PDB entry 6S9I | X-ray diffraction, 2.60 A resolution | chains B and J

== Chain B ==
Name: U5 small nuclear ribonucleoprotein 200 kDa helicase
Organism: Homo sapiens
Notes: EC 3.6.4.13
UniProtKB: O75643 (U520_HUMAN); numbering as in UniProt (aligned over 394-2136)
Sequence (1747 residues; each row starts with the number of its first residue):
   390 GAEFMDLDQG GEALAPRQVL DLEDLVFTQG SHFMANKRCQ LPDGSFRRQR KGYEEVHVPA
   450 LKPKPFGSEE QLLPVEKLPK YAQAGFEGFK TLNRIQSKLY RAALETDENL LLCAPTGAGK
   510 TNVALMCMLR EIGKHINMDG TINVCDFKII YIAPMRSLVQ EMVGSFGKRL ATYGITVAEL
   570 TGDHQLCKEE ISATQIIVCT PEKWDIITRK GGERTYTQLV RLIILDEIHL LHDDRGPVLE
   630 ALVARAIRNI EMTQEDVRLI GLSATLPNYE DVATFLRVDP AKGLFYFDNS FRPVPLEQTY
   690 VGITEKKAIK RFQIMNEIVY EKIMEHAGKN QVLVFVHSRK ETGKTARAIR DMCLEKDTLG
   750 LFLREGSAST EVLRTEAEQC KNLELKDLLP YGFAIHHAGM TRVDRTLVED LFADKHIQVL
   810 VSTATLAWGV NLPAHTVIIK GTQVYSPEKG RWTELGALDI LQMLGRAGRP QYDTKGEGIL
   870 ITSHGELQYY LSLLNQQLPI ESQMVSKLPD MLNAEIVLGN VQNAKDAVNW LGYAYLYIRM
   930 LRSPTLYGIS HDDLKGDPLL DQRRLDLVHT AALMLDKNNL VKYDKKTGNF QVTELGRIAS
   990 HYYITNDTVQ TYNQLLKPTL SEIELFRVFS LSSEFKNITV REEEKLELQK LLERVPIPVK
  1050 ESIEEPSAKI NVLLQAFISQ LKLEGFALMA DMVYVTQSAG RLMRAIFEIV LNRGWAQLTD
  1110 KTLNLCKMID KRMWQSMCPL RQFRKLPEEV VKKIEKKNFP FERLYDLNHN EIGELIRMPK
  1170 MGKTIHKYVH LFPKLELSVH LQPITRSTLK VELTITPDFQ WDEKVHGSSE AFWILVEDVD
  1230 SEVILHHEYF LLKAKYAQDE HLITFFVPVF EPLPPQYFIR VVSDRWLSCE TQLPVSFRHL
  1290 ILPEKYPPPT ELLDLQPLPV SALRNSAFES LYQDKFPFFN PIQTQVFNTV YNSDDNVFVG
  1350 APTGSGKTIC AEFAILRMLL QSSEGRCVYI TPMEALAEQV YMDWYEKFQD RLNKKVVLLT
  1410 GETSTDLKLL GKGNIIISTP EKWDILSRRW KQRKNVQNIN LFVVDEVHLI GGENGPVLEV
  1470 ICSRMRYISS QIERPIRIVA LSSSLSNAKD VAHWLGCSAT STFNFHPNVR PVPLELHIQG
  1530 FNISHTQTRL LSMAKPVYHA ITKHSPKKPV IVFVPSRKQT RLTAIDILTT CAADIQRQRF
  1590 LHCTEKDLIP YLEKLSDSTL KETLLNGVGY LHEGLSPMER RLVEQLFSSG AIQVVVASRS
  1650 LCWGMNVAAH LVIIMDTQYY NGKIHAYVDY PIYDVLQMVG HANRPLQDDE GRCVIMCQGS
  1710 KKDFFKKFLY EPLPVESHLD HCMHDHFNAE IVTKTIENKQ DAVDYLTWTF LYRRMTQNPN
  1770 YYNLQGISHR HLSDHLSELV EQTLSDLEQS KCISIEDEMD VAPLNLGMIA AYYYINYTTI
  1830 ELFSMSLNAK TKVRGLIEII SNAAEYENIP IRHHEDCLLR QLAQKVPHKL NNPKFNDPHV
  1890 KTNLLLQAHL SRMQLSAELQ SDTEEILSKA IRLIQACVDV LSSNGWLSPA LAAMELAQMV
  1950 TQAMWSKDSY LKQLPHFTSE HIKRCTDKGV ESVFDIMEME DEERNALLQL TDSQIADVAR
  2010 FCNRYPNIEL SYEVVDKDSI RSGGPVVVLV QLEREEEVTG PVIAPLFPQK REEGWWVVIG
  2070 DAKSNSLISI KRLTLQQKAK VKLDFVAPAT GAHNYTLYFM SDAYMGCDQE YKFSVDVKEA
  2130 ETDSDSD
Not modelled in the structure: 390-402, 457-458, 749-757, 2126-2136
Cystine bridges: C534-C1866
Sequence notes: expression tag (390-393); engineered mutation C534 (Asp in O75643), C1866 (Asn in O75643)
Curated features (UniProtKB/Swiss-Prot):
  - motif: D615 to H618 (DEIH box), D1454 to H1457 (DEVH box)
  - binding site (ATP): A503 to T510, A1350 to T1357
  - modified residue: Y709 (Phosphotyrosine), K971 (N6-acetyllysine), T1428 (Phosphothreonine), T1765 (Phosphothreonine), S2002 (Phosphoserine), T2131 (Phosphothreonine), S2133 (Phosphoserine), S2135 (Phosphoserine)
  - natural variant: C502 (C502R: In RP33), A542 (A542V: In RP33), R681 (R681C: In RP33; R681H: In RP33), P682 (P682S: In RP33), V683 (V683L: In RP33; uncertain significance), Y689 (Y689C: In RP33), I698 (I698V: In RP33), Q885 (Q885E: In RP33), S1087 (S1087L: In RP33), R1090 (R1090L: In RP33), F1736 (F1736L: In a colorectal cancer sample), R1779 (R1779H: In RP33)
  - mutagenesis: R603 (R603A: Strongly decreases ATP-dependent RNA helicase activity), R637 (R637A: Strongly decreases ATP-dependent RNA helicase activity), K1544 (K1544A: Decreases ATP-dependent RNA helicase activity), H1548 (H1548A: Strongly decreases ATP-dependent RNA helicase activity), T1578 (T1578A: Decreases ATP-dependent RNA helicase activity)

== Chain J ==
Name: Pre-mRNA-processing-splicing factor 8
Organism: Homo sapiens
UniProtKB: Q6P2Q9 (PRP8_HUMAN); numbering as in UniProt (aligned over 2064-2320)
Sequence (263 residues; numbered 2058 to 2320; the number before each row is that of its first residue):
  2058 GPLGSMTQTF SSKTEWRVRA ISAANLHLRT NHIYVSSDDI KETGYTYILP KNVLKKFICI
  2118 SDLRAQIAGY LYGVSPPDNP QVKEIRCIVM VPQWGTHQTV HLPGQLPQHE YLKEMEPLGW
  2178 IHTQPNESPQ LSPQDVTTHA KIMADNPSWD GEKTIIITCS FTPGSCTLTA YKLTPSGYEW
  2238 GRQNTDKGNN PKGYLPSHYE RVQMLLSDRF LGFFMVPAQS SWNYNFMGVR HDPNMKYELQ
  2298 LANPKEFYHE VHRPSHFLNF ALL
Not modelled in the structure: 2058-2061, 2095-2101
Sequence notes: expression tag (2058-2063)
Curated features (UniProtKB/Swiss-Prot):
  - natural variant: P2301 (P2301T: In RP13), F2304 (F2304L: In RP13), H2309 (H2309P: In RP13; H2309R: In RP13), R2310 (R2310G: In RP13; R2310K: In RP13), F2314 (F2314L: In RP13)

== How chain B and chain J interact ==
Pairs across the interface - 57 pairs, chain B then chain J:
  T1008(B) with H2084(J), hydrogen bond
  S1010(B) with A2081(J)
  I1012(B) with A2077(J); I2078(J), hydrophobic
  E1042(B) with S2068(J); S2069(J); R2074(J), hydrogen bond (backbone-side chain)
  R1043(B) with T2071(J); W2073(J); R2074(J); H2313(J); F2317(J)
  V1044(B) with R2074(J), hydrogen bond (backbone-side chain); F2317(J), hydrophobic
  P1045(B) with W2073(J); R2310(J), hydrogen bond (backbone-side chain); H2313(J); F2314(J), hydrophobic; F2317(J)
  P1047(B) with R2074(J); I2078(J), hydrophobic
  S1068(B) with F2317(J)
  L1070(B) with F2317(J)
  Q1106(B) with E2303(J)
  K1110(B) with E2303(J), salt bridge
  W1123(B) with E2307(J); F2314(J), hydrophobic
  Q1124(B) with E2307(J), hydrogen bond (backbone-side chain)
  S1125(B) with E2307(J), hydrogen bond (backbone-side chain); P2311(J); L2315(J)
  M1126(B) with F2314(J); L2315(J), hydrophobic
  E1144(B) with L2315(J)
  N1147(B) with R2287(J), hydrogen bond (backbone-side chain)
  P1149(B) with Q2276(J)
  R1152(B) with Q2276(J)
  V1228(B) with N2109(J); G2269(J); N2300(J), hydrogen bond (backbone-side chain)
  D1229(B) with N2109(J), hydrogen bond; K2113(J), hydrogen bond (backbone-side chain); N2300(J)
  S1230(B) with N2300(J)
  F1259(B) with L2268(J), hydrophobic
  P1261(B) with R2266(J)
  P1264(B) with L2268(J); F2270(J), hydrophobic
  Q1265(B) with F2270(J); L2298(J)
  F1267(B) with L2298(J); A2299(J), hydrophobic; N2300(J)
  Q1281(B) with A2299(J)
  P1283(B) with L2298(J)
  R1287(B) with Y2168(J), hydrogen bond (side chain-backbone); E2171(J), salt bridge
Other interface residues (no listed pair), chain B (38 interface residues in all): E1011, L1040, L1041, I1046, K1049, M1117, S1285
Other interface residues (no listed pair), chain J (33 interface residues in all): M2172, H2306, L2320

== In short ==
Chain B and chain J form an interface of 38 and 33 residues respectively; the contacts include 11 hydrogen
bonds and 2 salt bridges. Polar contacts include K1110(B)-E2303(J), R1287(B)-E2171(J) and T1008(B)-H2084(J).
Curated annotation (UniProt) lists 16 ATP-binding residues and 5 mutagenesis sites on chain B.
Chain B is U5 small nuclear ribonucleoprotein 200 kDa helicase and chain J is Pre-mRNA-processing-splicing
factor 8, both from Homo sapiens; the structure, Human Brr2 Helicase Region D534C/N1866C in complex with
C-tail deleted Jab1, was determined by X-ray diffraction, deposited together with 6S8O and 6S8Q.
